PDB entry 8R0I | X-ray diffraction, 1.51 A resolution | chain A

# Chain A
Name: 3-oxoacyl-[acyl-carrier-protein] synthase 2
Source organism: Pseudomonas aeruginosa
Notes: EC 2.3.1.179
Reference sequence: G3XDA2 (G3XDA2_PSEAE); residue numbers follow UniProt; this construct covers 1-414
Sequence (419 residues; numbered -4 to 414; the number before each row is that of its first residue; numbers below 1 keep their minus sign (Gly-4 is residue -4)):
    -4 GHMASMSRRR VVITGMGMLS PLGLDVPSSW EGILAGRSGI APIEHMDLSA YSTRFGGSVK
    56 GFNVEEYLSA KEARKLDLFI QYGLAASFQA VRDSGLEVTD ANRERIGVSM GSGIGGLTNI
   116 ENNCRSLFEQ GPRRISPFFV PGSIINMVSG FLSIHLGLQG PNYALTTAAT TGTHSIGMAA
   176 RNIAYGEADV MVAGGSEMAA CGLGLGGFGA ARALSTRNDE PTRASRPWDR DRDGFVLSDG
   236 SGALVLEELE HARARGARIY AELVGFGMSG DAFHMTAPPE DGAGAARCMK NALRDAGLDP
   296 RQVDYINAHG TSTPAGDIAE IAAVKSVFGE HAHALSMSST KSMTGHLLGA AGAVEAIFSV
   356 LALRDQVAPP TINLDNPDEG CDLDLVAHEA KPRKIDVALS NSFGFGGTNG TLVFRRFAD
Unresolved in the structure: -4 to 1, 414
Sequence notes: expression tag (-4 to 0); engineered mutation Ala164 (Cys in G3XDA2)
Small-molecule neighbours: 3-amino-N- (XG7; 3-azanyl-N-(1,5-dimethyl-3-oxidanylidene-2-phenyl-pyrazol-4-yl)benzamide): Gly108, Ile109, Val135, Ile139, Ala163, Ala164, Glu192, Phe203, Phe230, Asp266, Thr271, Pro273, His304, Thr306, Gly311, His341, Leu343, Gly344, Phe398, Gly399, Phe400, Gly402
From the paper describing this entry:
  - binding site for 3-amino-N-: Asp266, Gly399, Asn404
  - catalytic residues: His304, His341 (citing earlier work)

# In short
Ligands of chain A: 3-amino-N-. The paper reports catalytic residues His304 and His341; a binding site for
3-amino-N- at Asp266, Gly399 and Asn404.
Chain A is 3-oxoacyl-[acyl-carrier-protein] synthase 2 (Pseudomonas aeruginosa); the structure, Pseudomonas
aeruginosa FabF C164A in complex with
3-amino-N-(1,5-dimethyl-3-oxo-2-phenyl-2,3-dihydro-1H-pyrazol-4-yl)benzamide, was determined by X-ray
diffraction, deposited together with 8R1V and 8PJ0.
